Entry 8VMI (electron microscopy, 3.10 A resolution); this record covers chains T and F of the 9 polymer chains in the assembly.

Chain T:
Protein: Polycomb protein SUZ12
From: Homo sapiens
Reference sequence: Q15022 (SUZ12_HUMAN); numbering as in UniProt (aligned over 1-739)
Amino-acid sequence (739 residues; row label = number of the first residue in the row):
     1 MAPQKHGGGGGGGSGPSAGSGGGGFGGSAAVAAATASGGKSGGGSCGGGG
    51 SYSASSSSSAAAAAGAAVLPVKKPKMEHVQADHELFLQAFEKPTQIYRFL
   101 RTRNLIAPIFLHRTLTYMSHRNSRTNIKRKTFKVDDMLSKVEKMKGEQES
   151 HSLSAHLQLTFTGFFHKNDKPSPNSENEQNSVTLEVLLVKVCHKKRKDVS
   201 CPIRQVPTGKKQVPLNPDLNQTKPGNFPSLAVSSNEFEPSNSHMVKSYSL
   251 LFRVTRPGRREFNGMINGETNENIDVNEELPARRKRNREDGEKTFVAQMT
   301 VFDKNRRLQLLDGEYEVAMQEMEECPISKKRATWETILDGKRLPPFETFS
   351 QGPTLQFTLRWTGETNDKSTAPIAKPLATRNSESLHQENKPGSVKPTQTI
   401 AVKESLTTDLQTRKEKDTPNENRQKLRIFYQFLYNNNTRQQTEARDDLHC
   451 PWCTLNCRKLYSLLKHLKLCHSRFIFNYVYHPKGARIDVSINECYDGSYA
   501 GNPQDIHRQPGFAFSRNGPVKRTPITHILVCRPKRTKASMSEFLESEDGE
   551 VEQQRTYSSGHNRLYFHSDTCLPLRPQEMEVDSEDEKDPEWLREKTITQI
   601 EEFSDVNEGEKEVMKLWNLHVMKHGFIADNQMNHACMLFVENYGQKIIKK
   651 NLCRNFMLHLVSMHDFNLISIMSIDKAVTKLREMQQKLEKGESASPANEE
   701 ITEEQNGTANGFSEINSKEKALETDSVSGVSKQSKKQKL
Disordered / not traced: 1-80, 153-155, 168-181, 224-227, 255-294, 323-350, 363-425, 545-739

Chain F:
Protein: Protein Jumonji
From: Homo sapiens
Reference sequence: Q92833 (JARD2_HUMAN); residue numbers follow UniProt; this construct covers 1-1246
Amino-acid sequence (1246 residues; numbered 1 to 1246; the number before each row is that of its first residue):
     1 MSKERPKRNIIQKKYDDSDGIPWSEERVVRKVLYLSLKEFKNSQKRQHAE
    51 GIAGSLKTVNGLLGNDQSKGLGPASEQSENEKDDASQVSSTSNDVSSSDF
   101 EEGPSRKRPRLQAQRKFAQSQPNSPSTTPVKIVEPLLPPPATQISDLSKR
   151 KPKTEDFLTFLCLRGSPALPNSMVYFGSSQDEEEVEEEDDETEDVKTATN
   201 NASSSCQSTPRKGKTHKHVHNGHVFNGSSRSTREKEPVQKHKSKEATPAK
   251 EKHSDHRADSRREQASANHPAAAPSTGSSAKGLAATHHHPPLHRSAQDLR
   301 KQVSKVNGVTRMSSLGAGVTSAKKMREVRPSPSKTVKYTATVTKGAVTYT
   351 KAKRELVKDTKPNHHKPSSAVNHTISGKTESSNAKTRKQVLSLGGASKST
   401 GPAVNGLKVSGRLNPKSCTKEVGGRQLREGLQLREGLRNSKRRLEEAHQA
   451 EKPQSPPKKMKGAAGPAEGPGKKAPAERGLLNGHVKKEVPERSLERNRPK
   501 RATAGKSTPGRQAHGKADSASCENRSTSQPESVHKPQDSGKAEKGGGKAG
   551 WAAMDEIPVLRPSAKEFHDPLIYIESVRAQVEKFGMCRVIPPPDWRPECK
   601 LNDEMRFVTQIQHIHKLGRRWGPNVQRLACIKKHLKSQGITMDELPLIGG
   651 CELDLACFFRLINEMGGMQQVTDLKKWNKLADMLRIPRTAQDRLAKLQEA
   701 YCQYLLSYDSLSPEEHRRLEKEVLMEKEILEKRKGPLEGHTENDHHKFHP
   751 LPRFEPKNGLIHGVAPRNGFRSKLKEVGQAQLKTGRRRLFAQEKEVVKEE
   801 EEDKGVLNDFHKCIYKGRSVSLTTFYRTARNIMSMCFSKEPAPAEIEQEY
   851 WRLVEEKDCHVAVHCGKVDTNTHGSGFPVGKSEPFSRHGWNLTVLPNNTG
   901 SILRHLGAVPGVTIPWLNIGMVFSTSCWSRDQNHLPYIDYLHTGADCIWY
   951 CIPAEEENKLEDVVHTLLQANGTPGLQMLESNVMISPEVLCKEGIKVHRT
  1001 VQQSGQFVVCFPGSFVSKVCCGYSVSETVHFATTQWTSMGFETAKEMKRR
  1051 HIAKPFSMEKLLYQIAQAEAKKENGPTLSTISALLDELRDTELRQRRQLF
  1101 EAGLHSSARYGSHDGSSTVADGKKKPRKWLQLETSERRCQICQHLCYLSM
  1151 VVQENENVVFCLECALRHVEKQKSCRGLKLMYRYDEEQIISLVNQICGKV
  1201 SGKNGSIENCLSKPTPKRGPRKRATVDVPPSRLSASSSSKSASSSS
Disordered / not traced: 1-137, 167-1246
What the authors report for this chain:
  - mutagenesis - R115A: decreased catalytic activity

Interface between chain T and chain F:
Pairs across the interface - 29 pairs, chain T then chain F:
  Leu-87(T) / Lys-153(F)
  Phe-90(T) / Arg-150(F)
  Glu-91(T) / Arg-150(F)
  Thr-94(T) / Leu-147(F)
  Thr-94(T) / Lys-151(F)
  Gln-95(T) / Lys-151(F)  hydrogen bond (side chain-backbone)
  Arg-98(T) / Ile-144(F)
  Arg-98(T) / Leu-147(F)
  Arg-98(T) / Ser-148(F)
  Arg-98(T) / Lys-151(F)
  Arg-101(T) / Lys-151(F)
  Phe-432(T) / Asp-146(F)
  Phe-432(T) / Leu-147(F)  hydrophobic
  Phe-432(T) / Arg-150(F)
  Gln-440(T) / Asp-146(F)
  Gln-441(T) / Pro-138(F)
  Gln-441(T) / Pro-139(F)
  Thr-442(T) / Pro-139(F)
  Thr-442(T) / Asp-146(F)
  Glu-443(T) / Pro-139(F)  hydrogen bond (backbone-backbone)
  Glu-443(T) / Pro-140(F)
  Glu-443(T) / Ala-141(F)  hydrogen bond (backbone-backbone)
  Arg-445(T) / Ala-141(F)
  Arg-445(T) / Thr-142(F)  hydrogen bond (side chain-backbone)
  Arg-445(T) / Gln-143(F)
  Asp-446(T) / Gln-143(F)
  Pro-451(T) / Ile-144(F)
  Trp-452(T) / Leu-147(F)
  Thr-454(T) / Ile-144(F)
Also at the interface, not in a pair above, chain T (20 interface residues in all): Phe-86, Gln-88, Ala-444

Summary:
The interface between chain T and chain F involves 20 residues on one side and 13 on the other; the contacts
include 4 hydrogen bonds. Polar pairs include Gln-95(T)/Lys-151(F), Arg-445(T)/Thr-142(F) and
Glu-443(T)/Pro-139(F). From the paper: R115A of chain F reduces catalytic activity.
Chain T is Polycomb protein SUZ12 and chain F is Protein Jumonji, both from Homo sapiens; the structure,
PRC2_AJ119-450 bound to H3K4me3, was determined by electron microscopy (same publication as 8VMJ, 8VML, 8VMN,
8VNV, 8VNZ, 8VO0 and 8VOB).
